4A3L - chains B and J of the 15 polymer chains in the assembly; structure by X-ray diffraction, 3.50 A resolution.

# Chain B
Molecule: DNA-directed RNA polymerase II subunit RPB2
From: Saccharomyces cerevisiae
Notes: EC 2.7.7.6
Reference sequence: P08518 (RPB2_YEAST); residue numbers follow UniProt; this construct covers 1-1224
Chain sequence (1224 residues; each row starts with the number of its first residue):
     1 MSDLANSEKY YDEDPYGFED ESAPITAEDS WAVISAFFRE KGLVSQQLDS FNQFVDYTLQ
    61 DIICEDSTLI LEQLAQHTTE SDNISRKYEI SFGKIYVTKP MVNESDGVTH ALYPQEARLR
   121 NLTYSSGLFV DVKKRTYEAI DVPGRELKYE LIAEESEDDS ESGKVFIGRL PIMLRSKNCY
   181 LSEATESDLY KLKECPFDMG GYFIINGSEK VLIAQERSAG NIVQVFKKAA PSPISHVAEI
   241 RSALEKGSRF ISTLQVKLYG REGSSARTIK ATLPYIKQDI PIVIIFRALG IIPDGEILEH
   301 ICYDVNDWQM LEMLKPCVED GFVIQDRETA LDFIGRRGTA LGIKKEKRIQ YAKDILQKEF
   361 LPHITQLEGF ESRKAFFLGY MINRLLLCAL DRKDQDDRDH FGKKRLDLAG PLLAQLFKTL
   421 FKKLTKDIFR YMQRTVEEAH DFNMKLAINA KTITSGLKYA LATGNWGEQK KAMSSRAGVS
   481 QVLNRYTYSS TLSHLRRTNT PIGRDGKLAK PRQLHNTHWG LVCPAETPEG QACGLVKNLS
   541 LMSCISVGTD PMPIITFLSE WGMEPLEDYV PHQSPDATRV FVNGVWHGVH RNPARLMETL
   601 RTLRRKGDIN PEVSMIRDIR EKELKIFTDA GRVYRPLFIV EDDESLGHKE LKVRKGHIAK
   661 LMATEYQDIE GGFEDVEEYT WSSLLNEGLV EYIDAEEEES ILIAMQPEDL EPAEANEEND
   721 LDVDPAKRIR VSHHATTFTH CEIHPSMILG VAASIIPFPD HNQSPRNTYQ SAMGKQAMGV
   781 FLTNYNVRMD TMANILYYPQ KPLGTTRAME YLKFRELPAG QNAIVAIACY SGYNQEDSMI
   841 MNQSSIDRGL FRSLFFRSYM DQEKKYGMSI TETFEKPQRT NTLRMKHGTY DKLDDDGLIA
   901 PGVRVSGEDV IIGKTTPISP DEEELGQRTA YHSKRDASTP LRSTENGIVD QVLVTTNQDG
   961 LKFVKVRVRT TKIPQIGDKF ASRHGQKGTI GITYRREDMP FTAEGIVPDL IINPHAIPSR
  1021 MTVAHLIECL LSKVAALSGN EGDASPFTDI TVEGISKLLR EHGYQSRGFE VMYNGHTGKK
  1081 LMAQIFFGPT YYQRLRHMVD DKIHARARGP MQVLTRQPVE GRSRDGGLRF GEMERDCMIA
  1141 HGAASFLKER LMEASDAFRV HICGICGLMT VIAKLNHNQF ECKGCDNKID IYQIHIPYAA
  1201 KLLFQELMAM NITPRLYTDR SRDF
Disordered / not traced: 1-19, 71-89, 135-163, 438-445, 503-508, 669-677, 716-721, 920-932
Metal / ion sites: Zn2+: Cys1163, Cys1166, Cys1182, Cys1185
Residues lining bound ligands: AMP-CPP (APC; diphosphomethylphosphonic acid adenosyl ester): Arg766, Tyr769, Asp837, Lys987, Arg1020

# Chain J
Molecule: DNA-directed RNA polymerases I, II, and III subunit RPABC5
From: Saccharomyces cerevisiae
Reference sequence: P22139 (RPAB5_YEAST); residue numbers follow UniProt; this construct covers 1-70
Chain sequence (70 residues; each row starts with the number of its first residue):
     1 MIVPVRCFSC GKVVGDKWES YLNLLQEDEL DEGTALSRLG LKRYCCRRMI LTHVDLIEKF
    61 LRYNPLEKRD
Disordered / not traced: 66-70
Metal / ion sites: Zn2+: Cys7, Cys10, Cys45, Cys46
UniProt features mapped onto this chain:
  - binding site (Zn(2+)): Cys7, Cys10, Cys45, Cys46
  - cross-link: Lys59 (Glycyl lysine isopeptide (Lys-Gly) (interchain with G-Cter in ubiquitin))

# Interface between chain B and chain J
Residue-residue contacts (80; chain B residue first):
  Glu186(B) - Arg62(J)  salt bridge
  Ser187(B) - Arg62(J)
  Tyr190(B) - Lys59(J)
  Tyr190(B) - Arg62(J)
  Tyr190(B) - Tyr63(J)
  Lys193(B) - Tyr63(J)
  Lys193(B) - Pro65(J)
  Glu194(B) - Tyr63(J)
  Cys195(B) - Tyr63(J)
  Pro196(B) - Tyr63(J)
  Phe197(B) - Lys59(J)
  Val780(B) - Met1(J)  hydrophobic
  Val780(B) - Leu56(J)  hydrophobic
  Thr783(B) - Lys59(J)
  Thr783(B) - Phe60(J)
  Thr783(B) - Tyr63(J)  hydrogen bond
  Asn784(B) - Tyr63(J)  hydrogen bond (backbone-side chain)
  Tyr785(B) - Met1(J)
  Tyr785(B) - Phe60(J)  hydrophobic
  Ile795(B) - Met1(J)  hydrophobic
  Leu796(B) - Met1(J)
  Tyr797(B) - Met1(J)
  Tyr798(B) - Met1(J)
  Tyr798(B) - Ile2(J)
  Tyr798(B) - Pro4(J)
  Gln800(B) - Phe8(J)
  Gln800(B) - Arg48(J)
  Gln800(B) - Met49(J)
  Gln800(B) - Thr52(J)  hydrogen bond
  Lys801(B) - Leu51(J)
  Lys801(B) - Thr52(J)  hydrogen bond (backbone-backbone)
  Lys801(B) - Val54(J)
  Leu803(B) - Thr52(J)
  Arg815(B) - Val54(J)
  Glu816(B) - Val54(J)
  Glu816(B) - Leu56(J)
  Glu816(B) - Lys59(J)
  Pro818(B) - Val54(J)  hydrophobic
  Gln821(B) - Phe8(J)
  Asn822(B) - Arg48(J)  hydrogen bond (backbone-side chain)
  Asn822(B) - Thr52(J)  hydrogen bond
  Ala823(B) - Arg48(J)
  Ile824(B) - Ser9(J)
  Ile824(B) - Tyr44(J)  hydrophobic
  Ile824(B) - Cys45(J)  hydrophobic
  Ile824(B) - Arg48(J)
  Ser845(B) - Phe8(J)  hydrogen bond (side chain-backbone)
  Ser845(B) - Ser9(J)
  Arg848(B) - Cys7(J)
  Arg848(B) - Phe8(J)  hydrogen bond (side chain-backbone)
  Arg848(B) - Ser9(J)
  Arg848(B) - Gly11(J)
  Gly849(B) - Phe8(J)
  Leu850(B) - Phe8(J)
  Arg996(B) - Ser9(J)
  Arg996(B) - Cys10(J)  hydrogen bond (side chain-backbone)
  Glu1004(B) - Lys42(J)  salt bridge
  Glu1004(B) - Arg43(J)
  Glu1004(B) - Tyr44(J)
  Ile1006(B) - Arg43(J)
  Ile1006(B) - Tyr44(J)  hydrophobic
  Val1007(B) - Ser9(J)
  Asp1009(B) - Ser9(J)  hydrogen bond
  Asp1009(B) - Arg48(J)  salt bridge
  Lys1033(B) - Tyr44(J)
  Ala1035(B) - Leu51(J)
  Ala1036(B) - Tyr44(J)  hydrophobic
  Ala1036(B) - Arg47(J)  hydrogen bond (backbone-side chain)
  Ala1036(B) - Leu51(J)  hydrophobic
  Leu1037(B) - Tyr44(J)  hydrophobic
  Leu1037(B) - Arg47(J)  hydrogen bond (backbone-side chain)
  Ser1038(B) - Gly33(J)
  Gly1039(B) - Glu32(J)
  Gly1039(B) - Gly33(J)
  Gly1039(B) - Leu51(J)
  Asn1040(B) - Asp31(J)
  Asn1040(B) - Glu32(J)
  Tyr1064(B) - Tyr44(J)
  Glu1070(B) - Tyr44(J)  hydrogen bond
  Phe1087(B) - Tyr44(J)
Interface residues without a listed pair, chain B (49 interface residues in all): Pro799, Leu817, Asn842, Pro1089
Interface residues without a listed pair, chain J (31 interface residues in all): Val5, Arg6, His53, Asn64

# Overview
49 residues of chain B and 31 residues of chain J are in contact; the contacts include 13 hydrogen bonds and 3
salt bridges. Polar contacts include Glu186(B)-Arg62(J), Glu1004(B)-Lys42(J) and Asp1009(B)-Arg48(J). Bound to
chain B: AMP-CPP. From UniProt: 4 Zn2+-binding residues on chain J.
Chain B is DNA-directed RNA polymerase II subunit RPB2 and chain J is DNA-directed RNA polymerases I, II, and
III subunit RPABC5, both from Saccharomyces cerevisiae; the structure, RNA Polymerase II initial transcribing
complex with a 7nt DNA-RNA hybrid and soaked with AMPCPP, was determined by X-ray diffraction together with
4A3B, 4A3C, 4A3D, 4A3E, 4A3F, 4A3G and 4 further entries from the same study.
